Entry 9EZ6 (X-ray diffraction, 1.87 A resolution); this record covers chains A and B of the 3 polymer chains in the assembly.

# Chain A (and B)
Name: Replicase polyprotein 1a
Source organism: Severe acute respiratory syndrome coronavirus 2
Notes: chain B of this document is another copy of the same molecule, construct and numbering; everything in this record applies to it too
Reference sequence: A0A8B1KJN1 (A0A8B1KJN1_SARS2); residues 1-306 here correspond to UniProt positions 3264-3569 (UniProt number = residue number + 3263)
Amino-acid sequence (306 residues; row label = number of the first residue in the row):
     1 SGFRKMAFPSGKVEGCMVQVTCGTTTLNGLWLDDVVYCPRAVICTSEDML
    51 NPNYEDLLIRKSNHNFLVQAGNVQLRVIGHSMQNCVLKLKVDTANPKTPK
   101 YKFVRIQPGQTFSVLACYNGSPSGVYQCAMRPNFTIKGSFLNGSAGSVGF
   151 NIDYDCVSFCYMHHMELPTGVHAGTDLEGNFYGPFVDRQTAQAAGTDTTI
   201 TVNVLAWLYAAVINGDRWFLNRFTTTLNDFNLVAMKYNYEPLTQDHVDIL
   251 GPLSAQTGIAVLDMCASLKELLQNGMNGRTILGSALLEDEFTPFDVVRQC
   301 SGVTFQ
Unresolved in the structure: 303-306 (chain B: 45-51)
Modified residues: Cys156 (3-sulfinoalanine; CSD)
Construct notes: conflict Ala41 (His3304 in A0A8B1KJN1), Ala145 (Cys3408 in A0A8B1KJN1)
Ion coordination: Na+: Asn221, Phe223, Asp263
Reported in the primary citation:
  - conformationally variable residues (order/disorder transition, side-chain flip): Cys44 to Pro52, Arg298
  - binding site for Thr-phe-thr-arg-leu-gln-ser-leu-glu-asn: Thr24
  - contacts within the chain: Phe8-Arg298

# How chain A and chain B interact
Contacting residue pairs - 86 pairs, chain A then chain B:
  Ser1(A) - Gly138(B)
  Ser1(A) - Ser139(B)
  Ser1(A) - Phe140(B)  hydrogen bond (backbone-backbone)
  Ser1(A) - Glu166(B)  hydrogen bond
  Ser1(A) - His172(B)  hydrogen bond (backbone-side chain)
  Gly2(A) - Gly138(B)
  Gly2(A) - Ser139(B)  hydrogen bond (backbone-side chain)
  Arg4(A) - Tyr126(B)
  Arg4(A) - Gln127(B)
  Arg4(A) - Cys128(B)
  Arg4(A) - Lys137(B)  hydrogen bond (side chain-backbone)
  Arg4(A) - Ser139(B)
  Arg4(A) - Glu290(B)  salt bridge
  Lys5(A) - Tyr126(B)
  Met6(A) - Gly124(B)
  Met6(A) - Val125(B)
  Met6(A) - Tyr126(B)  hydrophobic
  Met6(A) - Ser139(B)
  Ala7(A) - Gly124(B)
  Ala7(A) - Val125(B)  hydrogen bond (backbone-backbone)
  Phe8(A) - Val125(B)
  Pro9(A) - Ser10(B)
  Pro9(A) - Glu14(B)
  Pro9(A) - Pro122(B)  hydrophobic
  Pro9(A) - Ser123(B)
  Pro9(A) - Gly124(B)
  Ser10(A) - Pro9(B)
  Ser10(A) - Ser10(B)  hydrogen bond (backbone-side chain)
  Ser10(A) - Glu14(B)  hydrogen bond (backbone-side chain)
  Gly11(A) - Gly11(B)
  Gly11(A) - Glu14(B)  hydrogen bond (backbone-side chain)
  Glu14(A) - Pro9(B)
  Glu14(A) - Ser10(B)  hydrogen bond (side chain-backbone)
  Glu14(A) - Gly11(B)  hydrogen bond (side chain-backbone)
  Tyr118(A) - Gly302(B)
  Tyr118(A) - Thr304(B)
  Ser121(A) - Thr304(B)  hydrogen bond (backbone-side chain)
  Ser121(A) - Phe305(B)
  Ser121(A) - Gln306(B)  hydrogen bond
  Pro122(A) - Pro9(B)  hydrophobic
  Pro122(A) - Thr304(B)  hydrogen bond (backbone-side chain)
  Pro122(A) - Phe305(B)  hydrogen bond (backbone-backbone)
  Pro122(A) - Gln306(B)
  Ser123(A) - Pro9(B)
  Ser123(A) - Val303(B)  hydrogen bond (side chain-backbone)
  Ser123(A) - Thr304(B)
  Ser123(A) - Phe305(B)
  Gly124(A) - Met6(B)
  Gly124(A) - Ala7(B)
  Gly124(A) - Pro9(B)
  Val125(A) - Met6(B)
  Val125(A) - Ala7(B)  hydrogen bond (backbone-backbone)
  Val125(A) - Phe8(B)
  Val125(A) - Val125(B)  hydrophobic
  Tyr126(A) - Arg4(B)
  Tyr126(A) - Lys5(B)
  Tyr126(A) - Met6(B)  hydrophobic
  Gln127(A) - Arg4(B)  hydrogen bond (backbone-side chain)
  Cys128(A) - Arg4(B)
  Lys137(A) - Arg4(B)  hydrogen bond (backbone-side chain)
  Gly138(A) - Ser1(B)
  Gly138(A) - Gly2(B)
  Ser139(A) - Ser1(B)
  Ser139(A) - Gly2(B)  hydrogen bond (side chain-backbone)
  Ser139(A) - Met6(B)
  Ser139(A) - Gln299(B)  hydrogen bond
  Phe140(A) - Ser1(B)  hydrogen bond (backbone-backbone)
  Leu141(A) - Gln299(B)
  Leu141(A) - Cys300(B)
  Leu141(A) - Ser301(B)
  Leu141(A) - Gly302(B)
  Glu166(A) - Ser1(B)  hydrogen bond (side chain-backbone)
  Gly170(A) - Ser1(B)
  His172(A) - Ser1(B)  hydrogen bond (side chain-backbone)
  Gly283(A) - Leu286(B)
  Ala285(A) - Ala285(B)  hydrophobic
  Ala285(A) - Leu286(B)
  Leu286(A) - Gly283(B)
  Leu286(A) - Ala285(B)
  Glu290(A) - Arg4(B)  salt bridge
  Arg298(A) - Ser123(B)
  Gln299(A) - Ser139(B)  hydrogen bond
  Gln299(A) - Leu141(B)
  Ser301(A) - Leu141(B)
  Gly302(A) - Leu141(B)
  Gly302(A) - Asn142(B)
Other interface residues (no listed pair), chain A (41 interface residues in all): Phe3, Lys12, Leu115, Thr280, Ser284
Other interface residues (no listed pair), chain B (45 interface residues in all): Phe3, Lys12, Leu115, Gly170, Thr280, Ser284, Arg298

# Summary
41 residues of chain A and 45 residues of chain B are in contact; the contacts include 25 hydrogen bonds and 2
salt bridges. Among the polar pairs are Arg4(A)-Glu290(B), Ser1(A)-Glu166(B) and Ser1(A)-His172(B). The paper
reports a binding site for Thr-phe-thr-arg-leu-gln-ser-leu-glu-asn at Thr24(A); conformational variability at
Cys44(A) and Arg298(A).
Both chains are Replicase polyprotein 1a (Severe acute respiratory syndrome coronavirus 2). Entry 9EZ6
(Complex of a mutant of the SARS-CoV-2 main protease Mpro with the nsp14/15 substrate peptide) was determined
by X-ray diffraction, deposited together with 9EX8, 9EXU, 9EYA and 9EZ4.
